Entry 3W6X (X-ray diffraction, 2.30 A resolution); this record covers chains A and B.

Chain A (and B):
Protein: MPR1 protein
From: Saccharomyces cerevisiae
Notes: EC 2.3.1.-; chain B of this document is another copy of the same molecule, construct and numbering; everything in this record applies to it too
UniProt: E9P8D2 (E9P8D2_YEASX); residues 1-229 here = UniProt positions 1-229
Amino-acid sequence (229 residues; row label = number of the first residue in the row):
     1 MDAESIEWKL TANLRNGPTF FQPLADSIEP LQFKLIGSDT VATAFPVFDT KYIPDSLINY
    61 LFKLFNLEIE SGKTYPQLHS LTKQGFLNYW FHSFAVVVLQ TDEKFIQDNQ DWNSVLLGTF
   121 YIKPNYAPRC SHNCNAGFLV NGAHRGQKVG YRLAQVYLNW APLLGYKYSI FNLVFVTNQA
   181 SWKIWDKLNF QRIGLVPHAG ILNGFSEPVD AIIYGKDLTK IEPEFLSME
Disordered / not traced: 1-4
Residues lining bound ligands: (4S)-4-hydroxy-L-proline (HZP): Thr74, Tyr75, Pro76, Tyr89, Tyr121, Asn135, Ala136, Gly137, Phe171, Asn172, Leu173, Val174
Swiss-Prot annotation at these positions:
  - binding site (substrate): Asn135, Asn172, Leu173
  - binding site (CoA): Arg145 to Gly150
  - natural variant: Gly85 (G85E: In allele MPR2)
  - mutagenesis: Asn135 (N135A: Increases the KM for AZC 20-fold; N135D: Abolishes AZC acetyltransferase activity), Arg145 (R145A: Abolishes acetyltransferase activity), Gly146 (G146A: No effect), Gln147 (Q147A: No effect), Lys148 (K148A/G: No effect), Val149 (V149A: Abolishes acetyltransferase activity), Gly150 (G150A: Abolishes acetyltransferase activity), Asn178 (N178A: Causes a 40-fold reduction in the apparent kcat value)
What the authors report for this chain:
  - binding site for (4S)-4-hydroxy-L-proline: Tyr75, Asn135, Phe138, Asn172, Leu173
  - catalytic residues: Phe138 (proposed by the authors, not directly observed)
  - catalytic residues: Asn135, Asn178
  - mutagenesis - N135A (20-fold): decreased binding to AZC
  - mutagenesis - N135D: abolished catalytic activity on AZC
  - contacts within the chain: Asn135-Asn172
  - mutagenesis - N125A, N135D, N172A, N178A (40-fold), N178D: decreased catalytic activity
  - mutagenesis - N178D: abolished catalytic activity
  - mutagenesis - N135D, N178D: abolished growth in response to AZC
  - mutagenesis - F65L: increased stability (citing earlier work)

How chain A and chain B interact:
Residue-residue contacts - 60 pairs, chain A then chain B:
  Thr19(A) - Leu78(B)
  Phe21(A) - Ile201(B)  hydrophobic
  Gly72(A) - Arg129(B)
  Tyr75(A) - Arg129(B)
  Pro76(A) - Ala127(B)
  Pro76(A) - Pro128(B)
  Pro76(A) - Arg129(B)  hydrogen bond (backbone-backbone)
  Pro76(A) - Cys130(B)  hydrophobic
  Gln77(A) - Arg129(B)  hydrogen bond (backbone-side chain)
  Leu78(A) - Pro128(B)  hydrophobic
  Leu78(A) - Arg129(B)
  Tyr126(A) - Leu173(B)  hydrophobic
  Tyr126(A) - Val196(B)
  Ala127(A) - Pro76(B)
  Pro128(A) - Pro76(B)
  Pro128(A) - Leu78(B)  hydrophobic
  Arg129(A) - Gly72(B)
  Arg129(A) - Tyr75(B)
  Arg129(A) - Pro76(B)  hydrogen bond (backbone-backbone)
  Arg129(A) - Gln77(B)
  Arg129(A) - Leu78(B)
  Arg129(A) - Ala199(B)
  Arg129(A) - Gly200(B)
  Arg129(A) - Ile201(B)  hydrogen bond (side chain-backbone)
  Arg129(A) - Leu202(B)
  Arg129(A) - Asn203(B)
  Cys130(A) - Leu173(B)  hydrophobic
  Cys130(A) - Phe175(B)  hydrophobic
  Cys130(A) - Ala199(B)  hydrogen bond (side chain-backbone)
  Cys130(A) - Gly200(B)
  His132(A) - His198(B)  hydrogen bond (side chain-backbone)
  His132(A) - Ala199(B)  hydrogen bond (side chain-backbone)
  Asn133(A) - Ala199(B)  hydrogen bond (side chain-backbone)
  Tyr168(A) - Pro197(B)  hydrophobic
  Leu173(A) - Tyr126(B)  hydrophobic
  Leu173(A) - Cys130(B)  hydrophobic
  Phe175(A) - Cys130(B)  hydrophobic
  Ile193(A) - Ile193(B)
  Ile193(A) - Gly194(B)
  Ile193(A) - Leu195(B)  hydrogen bond (backbone-backbone)
  Gly194(A) - Ile193(B)
  Gly194(A) - Gly194(B)
  Leu195(A) - Ile193(B)  hydrogen bond (backbone-backbone)
  Val196(A) - Tyr126(B)
  Val196(A) - Ile170(B)  hydrophobic
  Pro197(A) - Tyr168(B)  hydrophobic
  His198(A) - His132(B)  hydrogen bond (backbone-side chain)
  Ala199(A) - Arg129(B)
  Ala199(A) - Cys130(B)  hydrogen bond (backbone-side chain)
  Ala199(A) - His132(B)  hydrogen bond (backbone-side chain)
  Ala199(A) - Asn133(B)  hydrogen bond (backbone-side chain)
  Gly200(A) - Arg129(B)
  Gly200(A) - Cys130(B)
  Ile201(A) - Phe20(B)  hydrophobic
  Ile201(A) - Phe21(B)  hydrophobic
  Ile201(A) - Arg129(B)  hydrogen bond (backbone-backbone)
  Ile201(A) - His132(B)
  Leu202(A) - Arg129(B)
  Asn203(A) - Arg129(B)
  Ile213(A) - Ile213(B)  hydrophobic
Also at the interface, not in a pair above, chain A (32 interface residues in all): Phe20, Ile170, Asn172
Also at the interface, not in a pair above, chain B (31 interface residues in all): Thr19

Summary:
The interface between chain A and chain B involves 32 residues on one side and 31 on the other; the contacts
include 15 hydrogen bonds. Polar pairs include Gln77(A)-Arg129(B), Arg129(A)-Ile201(B) and
Cys130(A)-Ala199(B). From the paper: catalytic residues Phe138(A), Asn135(A) and Asn178(A); N125A, N135D and
N172A of chain A, among others, reduce catalytic activity; 7 substitutions were tested in all.
Both chains are MPR1 protein (Saccharomyces cerevisiae). Entry 3W6X (Yeast N-acetyltransferase Mpr1 in complex
with CHOP) was determined by X-ray diffraction, deposited together with 3W6S and 3W91.
